6Y90 - chains H and L of the 6 polymer chains in the assembly; structure by electron microscopy, 3.69 A resolution.

== Chain H ==
Molecule: Rituximab Fab Heavy Chain
Source organism: Mus musculus
Notes: antibody fragment or engineered binder
Chain sequence (224 residues; row label = number of the first residue in the row):
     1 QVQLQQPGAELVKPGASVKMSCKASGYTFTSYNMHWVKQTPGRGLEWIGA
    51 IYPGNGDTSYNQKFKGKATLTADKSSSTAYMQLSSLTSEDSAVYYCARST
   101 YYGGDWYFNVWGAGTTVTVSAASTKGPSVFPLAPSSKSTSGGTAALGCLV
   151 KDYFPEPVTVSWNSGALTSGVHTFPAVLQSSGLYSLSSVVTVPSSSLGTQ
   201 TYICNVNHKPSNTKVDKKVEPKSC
Disulfide bonds: Cys22-Cys96, Cys148-Cys204
From the paper describing this entry:
  - mutagenesis - T28A/S31A: unchanged binding to B-lymphocyte antigen CD20

== Chain L ==
Molecule: Rituximab Fab Light Chain
Source organism: Mus musculus
Notes: antibody fragment or engineered binder
Chain sequence (213 residues; row label = number of the first residue in the row):
     1 QIVLSQSPAILSASPGEKVTMTCRASSSVSYIHWFQQKPGSSPKPWIYAT
    51 SNLASGVPVRFSGSGSGTSYSLTISRVEAEDAATYYCQQWTSNPPTFGGG
   101 TKLEIKRTVAAPSVFIFPPSDEQLKSGTASVVCLLNNFYPREAKVQWKVD
   151 NALQSGNSQESVTEQDSKDSTYSLSSTLTLSKADYEKHKVYACEVTHQGL
   201 SSPVTKSFNRGEC
Disulfide bonds: Cys23-Cys87, Cys133-Cys193

== Chain H / chain L interface ==
Residue-residue contacts (59):
  His35(H) - Trp90(L)
  Gln39(H) - Gln37(L)  hydrogen bond
  Leu45(H) - Phe97(L)
  Trp47(H) - Asn93(L)
  Trp47(H) - Pro94(L)  hydrophobic
  Trp47(H) - Pro95(L)
  Tyr95(H) - Ser41(L)
  Tyr102(H) - Tyr48(L)
  Gly103(H) - Tyr48(L)
  Gly103(H) - Ala49(L)
  Asp105(H) - Tyr31(L)
  Asp105(H) - His33(L)  salt bridge
  Trp106(H) - His33(L)  hydrogen bond (backbone-side chain)
  Trp106(H) - Trp90(L)
  Tyr107(H) - Pro45(L)
  Tyr107(H) - Tyr48(L)  hydrophobic
  Tyr107(H) - Ala54(L)
  Phe108(H) - Phe35(L)  hydrophobic
  Phe108(H) - Pro45(L)
  Phe108(H) - Gln88(L)
  Phe108(H) - Trp90(L)
  Asn109(H) - Pro45(L)
  Trp111(H) - Pro43(L)  hydrogen bond (side chain-backbone)
  Trp111(H) - Pro45(L)
  Trp111(H) - Phe97(L)  hydrophobic
  Gly112(H) - Ser42(L)
  Val129(H) - Glu122(L)
  Phe130(H) - Glu122(L)
  Phe130(H) - Gln123(L)
  Phe130(H) - Ser126(L)
  Pro131(H) - Ser120(L)  hydrogen bond (backbone-side chain)
  Pro131(H) - Glu122(L)
  Pro131(H) - Gln123(L)  hydrogen bond (backbone-side chain)
  Leu132(H) - Phe117(L)  hydrophobic
  Leu132(H) - Val132(L)  hydrophobic
  Ala133(H) - Pro118(L)
  Ser135(H) - Pro118(L)
  Lys137(H) - Val114(L)
  Lys137(H) - Phe115(L)
  Lys137(H) - Ile116(L)
  Lys137(H) - Lys206(L)
  Thr139(H) - Lys206(L)  hydrogen bond
  Ala145(H) - Phe117(L)
  Ala145(H) - Leu134(L)  hydrophobic
  Leu149(H) - Ser130(L)
  His172(H) - Asn136(L)  hydrogen bond
  His172(H) - Asp166(L)  salt bridge
  His172(H) - Ser173(L)  hydrogen bond
  Thr173(H) - Thr163(L)  hydrogen bond (backbone-side chain)
  Phe174(H) - Thr163(L)
  Phe174(H) - Ser173(L)
  Phe174(H) - Ser175(L)
  Pro175(H) - Ser161(L)  hydrogen bond (backbone-side chain)
  Pro175(H) - Val162(L)
  Pro175(H) - Thr163(L)
  Val189(H) - Leu134(L)  hydrophobic
  Lys222(H) - Cys213(L)
  Cys224(H) - Asn209(L)
  Cys224(H) - Cys213(L)  disulfide
Interface residues without a listed pair, chain H (36 interface residues in all): Tyr60, Asn61, Ser138, Thr143, Val177
Interface residues without a listed pair, chain L (42 interface residues in all): Tyr86, Thr128, Gln159
Disulfides between the chains: Cys224(H)-Cys213(L)

== In short ==
Chain H and chain L form an interface of 36 and 42 residues respectively, with 1 disulfide bond, 10 hydrogen
bonds and 2 salt bridges. Polar pairs include Asp105(H)-His33(L), His172(H)-Asp166(L) and Gln39(H)-Gln37(L).
From the paper: T28A/S31A of chain H leave binding to B-lymphocyte antigen CD20 unchanged.
Here chain H is Rituximab Fab Heavy Chain and chain L is Rituximab Fab Light Chain, both from Mus musculus.
Entry 6Y90 (Structure of full-length CD20 in complex with Rituximab Fab) was determined by electron microscopy
(same publication as 6Y97 and 6Y9A).
